Entry 1FFU (X-ray diffraction, 2.35 A resolution); this record covers chains B and C of the 6 polymer chains in the assembly.

== Chain B ==
Name: Cutl, molybdoprotein of carbon monoxide dehydrogenase
Organism: Hydrogenophaga pseudoflava
Chain sequence (803 residues; each row starts with the number of its first residue):
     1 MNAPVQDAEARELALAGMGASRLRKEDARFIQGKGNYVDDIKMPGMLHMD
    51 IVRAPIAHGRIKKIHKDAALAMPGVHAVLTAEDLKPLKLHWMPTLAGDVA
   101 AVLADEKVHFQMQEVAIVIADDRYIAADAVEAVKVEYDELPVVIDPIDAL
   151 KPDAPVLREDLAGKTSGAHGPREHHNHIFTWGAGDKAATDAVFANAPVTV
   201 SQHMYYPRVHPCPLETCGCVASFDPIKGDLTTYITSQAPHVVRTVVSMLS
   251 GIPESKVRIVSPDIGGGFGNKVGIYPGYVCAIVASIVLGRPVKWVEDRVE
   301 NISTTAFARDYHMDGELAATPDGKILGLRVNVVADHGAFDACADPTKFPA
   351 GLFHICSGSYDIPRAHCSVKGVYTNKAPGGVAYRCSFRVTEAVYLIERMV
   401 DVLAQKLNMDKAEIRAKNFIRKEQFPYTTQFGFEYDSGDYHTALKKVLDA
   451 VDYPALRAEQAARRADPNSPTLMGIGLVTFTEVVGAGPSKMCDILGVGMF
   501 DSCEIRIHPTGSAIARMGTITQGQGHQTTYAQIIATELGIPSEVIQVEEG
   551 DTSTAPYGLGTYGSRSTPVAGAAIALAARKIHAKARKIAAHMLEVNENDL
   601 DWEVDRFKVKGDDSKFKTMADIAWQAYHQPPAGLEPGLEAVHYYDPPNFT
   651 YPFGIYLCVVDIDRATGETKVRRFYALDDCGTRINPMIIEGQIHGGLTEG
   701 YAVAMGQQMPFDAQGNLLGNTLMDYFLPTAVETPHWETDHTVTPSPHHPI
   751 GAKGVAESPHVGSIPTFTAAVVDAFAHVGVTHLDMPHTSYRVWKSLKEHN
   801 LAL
Not modelled in the structure: 1-6
Construct notes: conflict Gly19 (Arg in 4098682), Ala20 (Pro in 4098682), Ser21 (Arg in 4098682), Arg22 (Ala in 4098682), Leu23 (Cys in 4098682), Arg24 (Ala in 4098682), Leu456 (Trp in 4098682); modified residue (384-385)
Modified positions: Arg384 (c-gamma-hydroxy arginine; ARO); Cys385 (s-selanyl cysteine; CSZ)
Residues lining bound ligands: CDP (cytidine-5'-diphosphate): Gln524, Gly525, His526, Thr529, Thr561, Ser564, Arg565, Ser566, Thr567, Pro568, Cys680, Thr682, Arg683, Ile684, Asn685, Ile688, Ile689, Gln692, Ala752, Lys753, Gly754, Val755, Ala756

== Chain C ==
Name: Cutm, flavoprotein of carbon monoxide dehydrogenase
Organism: Hydrogenophaga pseudoflava
UniProt: P19914 (DCMM_HYDPS); numbering as in UniProt (aligned over 1-287)
Chain sequence (287 residues; each row starts with the number of its first residue):
     1 MIPPRFEYHAPKSVGEAVALLGQLGSDAKLLAGGHSLLPMMKLRFAQPEH
    51 LIDINRIPELRGIREEGSTVVIGAMTVENDLISSPIVQARLPLLAEAAKL
   101 IADPQVRNRGTIGGDIAHGDPGNDHPALSIAVEAHFVLEGPNGRRTVPAD
   151 GFFLGTYMTLLEENEVMVEIRVPAFAAGTGWAYEKLKRKTGDWATAGCAV
   201 VMRKSGGTVSHIRIALTNVAPTALRAEAAEAALLGKAFTKEAVQAAADAA
   251 IAICEPAEDLRGDADYKTAMAGQMVKRALNAAWARCA
Construct notes: conflict Asp120 (His in P19914), Ala177 (Gln in P19914), Gly207 (Asn in P19914), Ala226 (Arg in P19914), Ala228 (Gly in P19914), Ala229 (Gly in P19914), Glu230 (Arg in P19914), Ala231 (Ser in P19914), Ala232 (Arg in P19914)
Curated features (UniProtKB/Swiss-Prot):
  - binding site (FAD): Ala32 to Ser36, Thr111 to Asp115
Residues lining bound ligands: FAD (flavin-adenine dinucleotide): Lys29, Leu30, Leu31, Ala32, Gly33, Gly34, His35, Ser36, Leu37, Ile54, Ala74, Leu100, Ile101, Ala102, Val106, Arg109, Gly110, Thr111, Gly113, Gly114, Asp115, Ala117, His118, Asn123, Asp124, Leu161, Glu165, Val166, Met167, Lys185, Gly191, Asp192, Trp193

== Interface between chain B and chain C ==
Contacting residue pairs - 38 pairs, chain B then chain C:
  Arg123(B) - Ile2(C)
  Tyr124(B) - Ile2(C)  hydrophobic
  Ala127(B) - Ile2(C)  hydrophobic
  Asp128(B) - Arg44(C)  salt bridge
  Glu131(B) - Arg44(C)
  Asp297(B) - Met1(C)
  Asp663(B) - Arg277(C)  salt bridge
  Ala665(B) - Met270(C)
  Ala665(B) - Gln273(C)
  Thr666(B) - Tyr266(C)  hydrogen bond (backbone-side chain)
  Thr666(B) - Met270(C)
  Thr666(B) - Gln273(C)
  Thr666(B) - Arg277(C)
  Glu668(B) - Leu186(C)
  Pro710(B) - Leu260(C)  hydrophobic
  Gly719(B) - Leu260(C)
  Met723(B) - Arg188(C)
  Met723(B) - Trp193(C)  hydrophobic
  Asp724(B) - Arg188(C)  salt bridge
  Asp724(B) - Leu260(C)
  Leu727(B) - Lys189(C)  hydrogen bond (backbone-side chain)
  Thr729(B) - Lys189(C)
  Thr729(B) - Thr190(C)
  Val731(B) - Thr190(C)
  Glu732(B) - Lys189(C)
  Glu732(B) - Thr190(C)  hydrogen bond (side chain-backbone)
  Ser789(B) - Tyr266(C)  hydrogen bond
  Tyr790(B) - Gly262(C)
  Tyr790(B) - Asp263(C)
  Tyr790(B) - Tyr266(C)  hydrophobic
  Trp793(B) - Asp265(C)
  Trp793(B) - Tyr266(C)  hydrophobic
  Trp793(B) - Ala269(C)  hydrophobic
  Trp793(B) - Met270(C)
  Lys794(B) - Asp263(C)  salt bridge
  Lys794(B) - Asp265(C)  salt bridge
  Lys797(B) - Asp265(C)  salt bridge
  Leu803(B) - Gln273(C)
Also at the interface, not in a pair above, chain B (26 interface residues in all): Leu718, Phe726
Also at the interface, not in a pair above, chain C (23 interface residues in all): Pro3, Arg5, Asp192, Arg261, Met274, Lys276

== In short ==
26 residues of chain B and 23 residues of chain C are in contact, with 4 hydrogen bonds and 6 salt bridges.
Among the polar pairs are Asp128(B)-Arg44(C), Asp663(B)-Arg277(C) and Asp724(B)-Arg188(C). Ligands of chain B:
CDP. Ligands of chain C: flavin-adenine dinucleotide.
Here chain B is Cutl, molybdoprotein of carbon monoxide dehydrogenase and chain C is Cutm, flavoprotein of
carbon monoxide dehydrogenase, both from Hydrogenophaga pseudoflava. Entry 1FFU (Carbon monoxide dehydrogenase
from hydrogenophaga pseudoflava which lacks the mo-pyranopterin moiety of the molybdenum cofactor) was
determined by X-ray diffraction (same publication as 1FFV).
